PDB entry 8HS8 | X-ray diffraction, 2.70 A resolution | chains A and D

[Chain A]
Molecule: CRISPR-associated endonuclease Cas9
Organism: Neisseria meningitidis
UniProt: A0A0T7L299 (A0A0T7L299_NEIME); residues 247-454 here correspond to UniProt positions 246-453 (UniProt number = residue number - 1)
Amino-acid sequence (208 residues; row label = number of the first residue in the row):
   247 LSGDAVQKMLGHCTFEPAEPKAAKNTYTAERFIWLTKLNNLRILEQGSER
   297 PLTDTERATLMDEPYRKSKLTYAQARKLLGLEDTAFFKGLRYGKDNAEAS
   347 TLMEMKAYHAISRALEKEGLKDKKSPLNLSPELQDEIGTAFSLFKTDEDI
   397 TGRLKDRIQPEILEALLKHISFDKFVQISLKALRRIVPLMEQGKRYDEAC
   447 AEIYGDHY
Not modelled in the structure: 247-249, 338-339, 452-454

[Chain D]
Molecule: a protein
Organism: Haemophilus parainfluenzae
UniProt: A0A377JKY9 (A0A377JKY9_HAEPA); residue numbers follow UniProt; this construct covers 1-88
Amino-acid sequence (88 residues; each row starts with the number of its first residue):
     1 MKITSSNFATIATSENFAKLSVLPKNHREPIKGLFKSAVEQFSSARDFFK
    51 NENYSKELAEKFNKEAVNEAVEKLQKAIDLAEKQGIQF
Differences from the reference sequence: conflict Ser-6 (Ala in A0A377JKY9), Glu-29 (Asn in A0A377JKY9), Lys-64 (Gln in A0A377JKY9)

[Chain A / chain D interface]
Contacting residue pairs (35; chain A residue first):
  Lys-254(A) with Val-39(D)
  Met-255(A) with Ala-12(D); Thr-13(D); Ser-14(D); Phe-17(D), hydrophobic; Val-39(D), hydrophobic
  Leu-256(A) with Ala-9(D); Ala-12(D); Thr-13(D); Ser-14(D), hydrogen bond (backbone-backbone); Glu-15(D)
  Gly-257(A) with Glu-15(D)
  His-258(A) with Glu-15(D)
  Leu-389(A) with Phe-42(D)
  Phe-390(A) with Phe-42(D)
  Lys-391(A) with Phe-42(D); Ala-45(D); Asn-63(D), hydrogen bond (backbone-side chain); Val-67(D)
  Thr-392(A) with Ser-5(D); Asn-63(D); Val-67(D)
  Asp-393(A) with Phe-49(D); Glu-60(D)
  Asp-395(A) with Ser-5(D), hydrogen bond; Ser-6(D), hydrogen bond
  Leu-413(A) with Phe-49(D)
  Lys-414(A) with Phe-49(D)
  His-415(A) with Phe-49(D); Lys-50(D)
  Ser-417(A) with Arg-46(D); Asp-47(D), hydrogen bond; Lys-50(D)
  Phe-418(A) with Ser-43(D)
  Asp-419(A) with Ser-43(D)
Other interface residues (no listed pair), chain A (18 interface residues in all): Ile-416
Other interface residues (no listed pair), chain D (22 interface residues in all): Phe-8, Thr-10, Phe-35

[Overview]
18 residues of chain A face 22 of chain D across their interface, with 5 hydrogen bonds. Polar pairs include
Lys-391(A)/Asn-63(D), Asp-395(A)/Ser-5(D) and Asp-395(A)/Ser-6(D).
Chain A is CRISPR-associated endonuclease Cas9 (Neisseria meningitidis) and chain D is a protein (Haemophilus
parainfluenzae); the structure, a bacteria protein complex, was determined by X-ray diffraction.
